PDB entry 3S1N | X-ray diffraction, 3.10 A resolution | chains A and E of the 12 polymer chains in the assembly

Chain A:
Protein: DNA-directed RNA polymerase II subunit RPB1
Source organism: Saccharomyces cerevisiae
Notes: EC 2.7.7.6
UniProt: P04050 (RPB1_YEAST); residue numbers follow UniProt; this construct covers 1-1733
Chain sequence (1733 residues; numbered 1 to 1733; the number before each row is that of its first residue):
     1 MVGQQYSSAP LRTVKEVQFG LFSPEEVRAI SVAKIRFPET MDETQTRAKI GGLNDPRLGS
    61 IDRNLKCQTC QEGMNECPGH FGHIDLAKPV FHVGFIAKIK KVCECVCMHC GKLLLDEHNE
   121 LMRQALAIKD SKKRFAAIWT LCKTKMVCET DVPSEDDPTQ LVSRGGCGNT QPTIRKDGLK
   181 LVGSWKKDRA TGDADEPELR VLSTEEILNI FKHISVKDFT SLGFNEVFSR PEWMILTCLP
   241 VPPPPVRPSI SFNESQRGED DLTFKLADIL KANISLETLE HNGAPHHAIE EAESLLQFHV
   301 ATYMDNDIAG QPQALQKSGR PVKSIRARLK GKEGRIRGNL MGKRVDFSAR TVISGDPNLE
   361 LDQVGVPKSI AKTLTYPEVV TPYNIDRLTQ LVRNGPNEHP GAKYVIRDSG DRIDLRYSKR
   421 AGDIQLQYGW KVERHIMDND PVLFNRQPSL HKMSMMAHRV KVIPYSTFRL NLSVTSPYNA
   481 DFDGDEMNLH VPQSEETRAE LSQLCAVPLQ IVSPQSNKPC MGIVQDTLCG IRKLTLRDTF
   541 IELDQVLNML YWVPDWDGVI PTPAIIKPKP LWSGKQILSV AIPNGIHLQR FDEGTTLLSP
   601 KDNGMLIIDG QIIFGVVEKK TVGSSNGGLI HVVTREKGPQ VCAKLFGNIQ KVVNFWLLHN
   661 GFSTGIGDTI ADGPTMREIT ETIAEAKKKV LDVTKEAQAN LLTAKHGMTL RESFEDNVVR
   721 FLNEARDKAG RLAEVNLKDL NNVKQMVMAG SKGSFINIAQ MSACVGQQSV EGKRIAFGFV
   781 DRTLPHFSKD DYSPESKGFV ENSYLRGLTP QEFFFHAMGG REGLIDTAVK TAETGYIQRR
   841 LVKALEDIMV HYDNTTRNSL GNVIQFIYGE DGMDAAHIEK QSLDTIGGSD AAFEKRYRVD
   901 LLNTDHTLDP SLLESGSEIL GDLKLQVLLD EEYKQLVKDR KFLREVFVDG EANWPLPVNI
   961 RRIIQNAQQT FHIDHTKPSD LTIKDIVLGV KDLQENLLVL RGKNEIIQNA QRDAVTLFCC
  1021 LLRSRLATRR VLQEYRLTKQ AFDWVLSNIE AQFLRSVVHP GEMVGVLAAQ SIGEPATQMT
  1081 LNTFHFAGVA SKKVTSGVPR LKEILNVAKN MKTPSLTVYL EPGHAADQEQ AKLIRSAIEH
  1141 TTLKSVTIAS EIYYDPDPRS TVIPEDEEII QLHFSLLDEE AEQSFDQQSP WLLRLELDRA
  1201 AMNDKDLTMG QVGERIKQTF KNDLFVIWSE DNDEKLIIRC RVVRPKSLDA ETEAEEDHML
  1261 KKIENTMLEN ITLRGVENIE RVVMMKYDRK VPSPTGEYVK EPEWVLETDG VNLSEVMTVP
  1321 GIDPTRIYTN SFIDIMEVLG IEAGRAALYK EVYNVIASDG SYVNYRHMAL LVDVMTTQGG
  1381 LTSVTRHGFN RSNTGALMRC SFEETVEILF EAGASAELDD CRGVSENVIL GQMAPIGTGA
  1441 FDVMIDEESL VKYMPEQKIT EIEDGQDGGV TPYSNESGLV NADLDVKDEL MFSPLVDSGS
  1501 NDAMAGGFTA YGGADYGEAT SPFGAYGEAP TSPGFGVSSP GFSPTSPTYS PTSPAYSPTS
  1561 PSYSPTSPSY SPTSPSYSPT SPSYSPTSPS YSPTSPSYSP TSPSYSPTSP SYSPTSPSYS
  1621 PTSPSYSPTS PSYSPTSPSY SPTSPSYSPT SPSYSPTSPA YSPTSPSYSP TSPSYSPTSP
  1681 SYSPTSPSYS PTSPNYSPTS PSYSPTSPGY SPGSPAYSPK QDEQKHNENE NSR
Disordered / not traced: 1-2, 155-160, 187-198, 1177-1186, 1244-1253, 1446-1733
Swiss-Prot annotation at these positions:
  - region: P248 to D260 (Lid loop), N306 to K323 (Rudder loop), P810 to E822 (Bridging helix)
  - binding site (Zn(2+)): C67, C70, C77, H80, C107, C110, C148, C167
  - binding site (Mg(2+)): D481, D483, D485
  - modified residue: T1471 (Phosphothreonine)
  - cross-link (Glycyl lysine isopeptide (Lys-Gly)): K695 (interchain with G-Cter in ubiquitin), K1246 (interchain with G-Cter in ubiquitin), K1350 (interchain with G-Cter in ubiquitin)
  - natural variant: S1653 to P1659 (deletion: In strain: A364A)
  - mutagenesis: K1246 (K1246R: Impairs ubiquitination during transcription stress)

Chain E:
Protein: DNA-directed RNA polymerases I, II, and III subunit RPABC1
Source organism: Saccharomyces cerevisiae
UniProt: P20434 (RPAB1_YEAST); numbering as in UniProt (aligned over 1-215)
Chain sequence (215 residues; row label = number of the first residue in the row):
     1 MDQENERNIS RLWRAFRTVK EMVKDRGYFI TQEEVELPLE DFKAKYCDSM GRPQRKMMSF
    61 QANPTEESIS KFPDMGSLWV EFCDEPSVGV KTMKTFVIHI QEKNFQTGIF VYQNNITPSA
   121 MKLVPSIPPA TIETFNEAAL VVNITHHELV PKHIRLSSDE KRELLKRYRL KESQLPRIQR
   181 ADPVALYLGL KRGEVVKIIR KSETSGRYAS YRICM
Disordered / not traced: 1

How chain A and chain E interact:
Residue-residue contacts (93; chain A residue first):
  D853(A) - R169(E)
  R857(A) - Y168(E)  hydrogen bond (side chain-backbone)
  R857(A) - L170(E)
  R857(A) - Q174(E)  hydrogen bond
  L860(A) - Q174(E)  hydrogen bond (backbone-side chain)
  G861(A) - Q174(E)  hydrogen bond (backbone-side chain)
  N862(A) - S173(E)
  N862(A) - Q174(E)
  V863(A) - L170(E)  hydrophobic
  V863(A) - Q174(E)  hydrogen bond (backbone-backbone)
  V863(A) - P176(E)
  Q865(A) - Y208(E)
  F866(A) - Y168(E)
  F866(A) - Y208(E)  hydrogen bond (backbone-side chain)
  F866(A) - A209(E)
  F866(A) - S210(E)
  F866(A) - Y211(E)
  I867(A) - Y208(E)  hydrophobic
  G869(A) - T204(E)  hydrogen bond (backbone-side chain)
  E870(A) - R200(E)  salt bridge
  E870(A) - S202(E)  hydrogen bond
  E870(A) - T204(E)
  E870(A) - S205(E)  hydrogen bond (backbone-side chain)
  E870(A) - Y208(E)
  D871(A) - T204(E)
  F942(A) - G206(E)
  F942(A) - R207(E)
  V946(A) - K201(E)
  V946(A) - S202(E)
  F947(A) - E203(E)
  W954(A) - E203(E)
  L956(A) - T204(E)
  N1004(A) - R167(E)
  E1005(A) - E163(E)
  E1005(A) - R167(E)  salt bridge
  I1006(A) - R167(E)
  I1006(A) - Y168(E)  hydrophobic
  I1007(A) - R167(E)
  A1010(A) - Y168(E)
  D1013(A) - S205(E)
  D1013(A) - R207(E)
  A1014(A) - S205(E)
  T1016(A) - S205(E)
  L1017(A) - E203(E)
  L1017(A) - T204(E)
  L1017(A) - S205(E)  hydrogen bond (backbone-backbone)
  L1017(A) - G206(E)
  M1317(A) - V142(E)
  M1317(A) - I144(E)  hydrophobic
  T1318(A) - R11(E)  hydrogen bond
  T1318(A) - R14(E)  hydrogen bond (backbone-side chain)
  T1318(A) - A138(E)
  T1318(A) - V141(E)
  T1318(A) - V142(E)
  P1324(A) - V142(E)  hydrophobic
  P1324(A) - H147(E)  hydrogen bond (backbone-side chain)
  T1325(A) - H146(E)  hydrogen bond (side chain-backbone)
  T1325(A) - H147(E)  hydrogen bond (backbone-side chain)
  T1325(A) - E148(E)  hydrogen bond (backbone-backbone)
  R1326(A) - E148(E)
  I1327(A) - H147(E)  hydrogen bond (backbone-side chain)
  E1337(A) - P183(E)
  V1338(A) - I144(E)
  V1338(A) - P183(E)
  L1339(A) - I144(E)  hydrophobic
  L1339(A) - H147(E)
  L1339(A) - V150(E)
  L1339(A) - V184(E)
  G1340(A) - D182(E)
  G1340(A) - P183(E)
  I1341(A) - D182(E)  hydrogen bond (backbone-side chain)
  I1341(A) - R212(E)
  E1342(A) - P151(E)
  E1342(A) - H153(E)
  E1342(A) - I198(E)
  E1342(A) - R200(E)  salt bridge
  E1342(A) - R212(E)  salt bridge
  A1343(A) - L149(E)
  A1343(A) - V150(E)  hydrophobic
  R1345(A) - R200(E)
  A1346(A) - L149(E)  hydrophobic
  Y1349(A) - E203(E)  hydrogen bond
  Y1365(A) - E203(E)
  Y1365(A) - T204(E)
  R1366(A) - T204(E)
  D1373(A) - R200(E)  salt bridge
  T1376(A) - R212(E)  hydrogen bond (backbone-side chain)
  T1377(A) - P176(E)
  T1377(A) - R177(E)  hydrogen bond (backbone-backbone)
  T1377(A) - R212(E)
  Q1378(A) - M215(E)
  G1379(A) - R177(E)  hydrogen bond (backbone-backbone)
  G1379(A) - Q179(E)
Interface residues without a listed pair, chain A (57 interface residues in all): I128, P1320, Y1328, I1335, M1336, A1347, G1380, N1393
Interface residues without a listed pair, chain E (44 interface residues in all): L175, I178, R192

Summary:
The interface between chain A and chain E involves 57 residues on one side and 44 on the other; the contacts
include 22 hydrogen bonds and 5 salt bridges. Among the polar pairs are E870(A)-R200(E), E1005(A)-R167(E) and
E1342(A)-R200(E).
Here chain A is DNA-directed RNA polymerase II subunit RPB1 and chain E is DNA-directed RNA polymerases I, II,
and III subunit RPABC1, both from Saccharomyces cerevisiae. Entry 3S1N (RNA Polymerase II Initiation Complex
with a 5-nt RNA (variant 2)) was determined by X-ray diffraction (same publication as 3RZD, 3RZO, 3S14, 3S15,
3S16, 3S17 and 5 further entries).
